PDB entry 6PK4 | electron microscopy, 3.50 A resolution | chains A and D of the 4 polymer chains in the assembly

[Chain A (and D)]
Name: CTP synthase 2
From: Homo sapiens
Notes: EC 6.3.4.2; chain D of this document is another copy of the same molecule, construct and numbering; everything in this record applies to it too
UniProtKB: Q9NRF8 (PYRG2_HUMAN); residue numbers follow UniProt; this construct covers 1-586
Sequence (586 residues; row label = number of the first residue in the row):
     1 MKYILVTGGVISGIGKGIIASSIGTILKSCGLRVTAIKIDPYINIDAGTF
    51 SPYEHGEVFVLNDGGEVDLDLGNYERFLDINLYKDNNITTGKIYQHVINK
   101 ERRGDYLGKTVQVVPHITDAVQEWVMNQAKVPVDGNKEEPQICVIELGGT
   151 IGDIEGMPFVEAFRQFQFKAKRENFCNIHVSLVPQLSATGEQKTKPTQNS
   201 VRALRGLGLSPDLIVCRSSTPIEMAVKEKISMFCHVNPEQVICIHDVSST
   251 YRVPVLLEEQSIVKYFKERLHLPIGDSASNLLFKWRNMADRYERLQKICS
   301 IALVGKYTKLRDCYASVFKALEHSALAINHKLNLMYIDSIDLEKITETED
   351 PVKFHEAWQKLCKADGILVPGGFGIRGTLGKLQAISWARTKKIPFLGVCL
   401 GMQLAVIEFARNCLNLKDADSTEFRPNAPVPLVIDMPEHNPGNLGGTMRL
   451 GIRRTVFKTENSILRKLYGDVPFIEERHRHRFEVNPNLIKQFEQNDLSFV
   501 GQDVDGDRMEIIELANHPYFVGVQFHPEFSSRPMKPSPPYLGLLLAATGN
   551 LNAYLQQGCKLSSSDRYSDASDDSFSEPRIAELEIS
Disordered / not traced: 560-586
Residues lining bound ligands:
  - ATP / UTP, molecule 1: Ser12, Gly15, Lys16, Gly17, Ile18, Lys38, Pro41, Tyr42, Glu54, His55, Asp68, Asp70, Asn73, Glu146, Gly148, Gly149, Thr150, Asp153, Glu155, Arg217, Ile244, Asp246, Val247, Val253, Asp312, Lys319
  - ATP / UTP, molecule 2: Ala188, Thr189, Gln192, Lys193, Thr194, Lys195, Gln198, Lys229, Phe233
Curated features (UniProtKB/Swiss-Prot):
  - active site (For GATase activity): Cys399, His526, Glu528
  - modified residue (Phosphoserine): Ser568, Ser571, Ser574
Reported in the primary citation:
  - mutagenesis - H355A: unchanged catalytic activity
  - conformationally variable residues (domain motion, loop rearrangement, side-chain flip): Asp40 to Asn87
  - binding site for the ligand UTP: His55
  - catalytic residues: Cys399 (citing earlier work)

[Chain A / chain D interface]
Contacting residue pairs - 15 pairs, chain A then chain D:
  Gln112(A) with Phe233(D)
  Val114(A) with Phe233(D)
  Glu161(A) with His235(D)
  Arg164(A) with Arg205(D); His235(D), hydrogen bond
  Gln165(A) with His235(D), hydrogen bond
  Phe168(A) with His235(D)
  Arg205(A) with Arg164(D)
  Gly206(A) with Gly206(D)
  Phe233(A) with Gln112(D); Val114(D)
  His235(A) with Glu161(D); Arg164(D), hydrogen bond; Gln165(D), hydrogen bond; Phe168(D)
Also at the interface, not in a pair above, chain A (11 interface residues in all): Pro115
Also at the interface, not in a pair above, chain D (11 interface residues in all): Pro115

[In short]
The chain A/chain D interface involves 11 residues from each chain, with 4 hydrogen bonds. Among the polar
pairs are Arg164(A)-His235(D) and Gln165(A)-His235(D). Ligands of chain A: ATP / UTP. Curated annotation
(UniProt) lists 3 active-site residues on chain A. The paper reports the catalytic residue Cys399(A); H355A of
chain A leaves catalytic activity unchanged.
Chain A and chain D are both CTP synthase 2 (Homo sapiens); the structure, cryoEM structure of the
substrate-bound human CTP synthase 2 filament, was determined by electron microscopy, deposited together with
6PK7.
